Entry 6D0Z (X-ray diffraction, 1.75 A resolution); this record covers chains A and T of the 3 polymer chains in the assembly.

Chain A:
Protein: DNA polymerase eta
Organism: Homo sapiens
Notes: EC 2.7.7.7
UniProtKB: Q9Y253 (POLH_HUMAN); residues 1-432 here = UniProt positions 1-432
Chain sequence (435 residues; row label = number of the first residue in the row; numbers below 1 keep their minus sign (Gly-2 is residue -2)):
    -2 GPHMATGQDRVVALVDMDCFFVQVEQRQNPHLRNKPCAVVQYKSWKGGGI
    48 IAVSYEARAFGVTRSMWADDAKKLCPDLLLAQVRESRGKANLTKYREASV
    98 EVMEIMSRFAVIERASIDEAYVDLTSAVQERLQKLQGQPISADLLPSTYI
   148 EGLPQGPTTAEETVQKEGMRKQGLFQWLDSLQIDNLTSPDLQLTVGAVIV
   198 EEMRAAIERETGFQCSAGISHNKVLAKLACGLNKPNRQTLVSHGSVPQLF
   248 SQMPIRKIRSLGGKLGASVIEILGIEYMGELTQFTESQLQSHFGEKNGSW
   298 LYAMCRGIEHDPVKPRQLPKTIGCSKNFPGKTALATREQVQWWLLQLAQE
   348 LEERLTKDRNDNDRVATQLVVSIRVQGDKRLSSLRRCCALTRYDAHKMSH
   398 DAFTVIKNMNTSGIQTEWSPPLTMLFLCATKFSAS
Disordered / not traced: 155-159
Construct notes: expression tag (-2 to 0); engineered mutation Met406 (Cys in Q9Y253)
Metal / ion sites: Mg2+ site 1: Asp13, Met14, Asp115 (together with DZ4); Mg2+ site 2: Asp13, Asp115, Glu116 (together with DZ4)
Residues lining bound ligands: DZ4 (2'-deoxy-5'-O-[(R)-hydroxy{[(R)-hydroxy(phosphonooxy)phosphoryl]amino}phosphoryl]adenosine): Asp13, Met14, Asp15, Cys16, Phe17, Phe18, Ile48, Ala49, Tyr52, Arg55, Arg61, Ile114, Asp115, Lys231
Curated features (UniProtKB/Swiss-Prot):
  - binding site (Mg(2+)): Asp13, Met14, Asp115, Glu116
  - binding site (Mn(2+)): Asp13, Met14, Asp115, Glu116
  - binding site (a 2'-deoxyribonucleoside 5'-triphosphate): Arg61
  - natural variant: Val37 (deletion: In XPV), Leu75 (deletion: In XPV), Arg93 (R93P: In XPV), Arg111 (R111H: In XPV), Thr122 (T122P: In XPV), Gly153 (G153D: In a breast cancer sample), Thr191 (T191P: In XPV), Gly263 (G263V: In XPV), Val266 (V266D: In XPV), Gly295 (G295R: In XPV), Arg361 (R361S: In XPV)
  - mutagenesis: Tyr52 (Y52A/F: Reduces DNA polymerase activity; Y52E: Reduces DNA polymerase activity. Increases fidelity of replication and reduces translesion bypass), Arg61 (R61A: Reduces enzymatic activity by two-thirds), Ser62 (S62G: Increased DNA polymerase activity and translesion bypass compared to wild-type), Ala68 (A68S/V: Severe reduction in thymine dimer translesion bypass), Asn324 to Pro326 (Reduces binding to chromatin and to monoubiquitinated PCNA. Abolishes binding to monoubiquitinated PCNA; when associated with 705-E--H-713 Del)
From the paper describing this entry:
  - binding site for DZ4: Phe18
  - Mg2+ coordination: Asp13, Met14, Asp115, Glu116
  - catalytic residues: Asp13, Asp115, Glu116
  - binding site for the 8-nt DNA strand: Arg61
  - conformationally variable residues (side-chain flip): Arg61

Chain T:
Molecule: 12-nt DNA strand
Sequence (12 nucleotides; row label = number of the first residue in the row):
     1 CATTGCAGTGCT
Residues lining bound ligands: DZ4 (2'-deoxy-5'-O-[(R)-hydroxy{[(R)-hydroxy(phosphonooxy)phosphoryl]amino}phosphoryl]adenosine): DT3, DT4, DG5

Interface between chain A and chain T:
Pairs across the interface (41; chain A residue first):
  Gln38(A) with DT4(T), hydrogen bond to the base; DG5(T), sugar contact
  Tyr39(A) with DT4(T), phosphate contact; DG5(T), hydrogen bond to the phosphate
  Trp42(A) with DA2(T), stacking on the base
  Arg61(A) with DT3(T), base contact
  Ser62(A) with DT3(T), base contact
  Trp64(A) with DA2(T), phosphate contact; DT3(T), sugar contact
  Lys86(A) with DC6(T), salt bridge to the phosphate
  Ala87(A) with DG5(T), sugar contact
  Leu89(A) with DG5(T), phosphate contact; DC6(T), phosphate contact
  Arg93(A) with DC6(T), salt bridge to the phosphate; DA7(T), salt bridge to the phosphate
  Lys293(A) with DG10(T), salt bridge to the phosphate
  Lys311(A) with DT9(T), salt bridge to the phosphate
  Arg313(A) with DG8(T), salt bridge to the phosphate; DT9(T), salt bridge to the phosphate
  Pro316(A) with DG8(T), phosphate contact
  Lys317(A) with DG8(T), hydrogen bond to the phosphate; DT9(T), salt bridge to the phosphate
  Thr318(A) with DA7(T), sugar contact; DG8(T), hydrogen bond to the phosphate
  Ile319(A) with DA7(T), phosphate contact
  Gly320(A) with DC6(T), sugar contact; DA7(T), hydrogen bond to the phosphate
  Cys321(A) with DC6(T), phosphate contact
  Ser322(A) with DG5(T), sugar contact; DC6(T), hydrogen bond to the phosphate
  Lys323(A) with DG5(T), salt bridge to the phosphate
  Asn324(A) with DT4(T), hydrogen bond to the phosphate; DG5(T), hydrogen bond to the phosphate
  Pro326(A) with DC1(T), phosphate contact; DA2(T), sugar contact; DT4(T), phosphate contact
  Gly327(A) with DC1(T), hydrogen bond to the phosphate; DA2(T), hydrogen bond to the phosphate
  Thr329(A) with DA2(T), base contact
  Arg351(A) with DC6(T), salt bridge to the phosphate; DA7(T), salt bridge to the phosphate
Also at the interface, not in a pair above, chain A (28 interface residues in all): Ile48, Glu347
Also at the interface, not in a pair above, chain T (11 interface residues in all): DC11

Overview:
Chain A and chain T form an interface of 28 and 11 residues respectively, with 10 hydrogen bonds, 11 salt
bridges and 1 aromatic stacking contact. Among the polar pairs are Gln38(A)-DT4(T), Tyr39(A)-DG5(T) and
Lys317(A)-DG8(T). From the paper: catalytic residues Asp13(A), Asp115(A) and Glu116(A); a binding site for DZ4
at Phe18(A).
Chain A is DNA polymerase eta (Homo sapiens) and chain T is a 12-nt DNA strand; the structure, Polymerase Eta
cytarabine (AraC) extension ternary complex, was determined by X-ray diffraction (same publication as 6D0M).
